Entry 6HV3 (X-ray diffraction, 2.70 A resolution); this record covers chains E and F of the 28 polymer chains in the assembly.

[Chain E]
Protein: Proteasome subunit alpha type-6
Source organism: Saccharomyces cerevisiae (strain ATCC 204508 / S288c)
Notes: EC 3.4.25.1
UniProt: P40302 (PSA6_YEAST); residues 0-233 here correspond to UniProt positions 1-234 (UniProt number = residue number + 1)
Sequence (234 residues; numbered 0 to 233; the number before each row is that of its first residue; numbering starts at 0):
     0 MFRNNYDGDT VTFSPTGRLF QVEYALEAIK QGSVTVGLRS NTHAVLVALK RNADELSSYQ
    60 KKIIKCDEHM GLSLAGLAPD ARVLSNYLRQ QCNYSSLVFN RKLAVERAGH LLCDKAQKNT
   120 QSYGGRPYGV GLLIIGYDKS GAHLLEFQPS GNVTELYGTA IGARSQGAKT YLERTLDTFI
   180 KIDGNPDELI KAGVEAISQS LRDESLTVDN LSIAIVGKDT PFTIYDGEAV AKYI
Not modelled in the structure: 0-2

[Chain F]
Protein: Probable proteasome subunit alpha type-7
Source organism: Saccharomyces cerevisiae (strain ATCC 204508 / S288c)
Notes: EC 3.4.25.1
UniProt: P21242 (PSA7_YEAST); residues -3 to 284 here correspond to UniProt positions 1-288 (UniProt number = residue number + 4)
Sequence (288 residues; each row starts with the number of its first residue; numbers below 1 keep their minus sign (Met-3 is residue -3)):
    -3 MTSIGTGYDL SNSVFSPDGR NFQVEYAVKA VENGTTSIGI KCNDGVVFAV EKLITSKLLV
    57 PQKNVKIQVV DRHIGCVYSG LIPDGRHLVN RGREEAASFK KLYKTPIPIP AFADRLGQYV
   117 QAHTLYNSVR PFGVSTIFGG VDKNGAHLYM LEPSGSYWGY KGAATGKGRQ SAKAELEKLV
   177 DHHPEGLSAR EAVKQAAKII YLAHEDNKEK DFELEISWCS LSETNGLHKF VKGDLLQEAI
   237 DFAQKEINGD DDEDEDDSDN VMSSDDENAP VATNANATTD QEGDIHLE
Not modelled in the structure: -3 to 1, 245-284

[Interface between chain E and chain F]
Pairs across the interface (60):
  Asn4(E) - Leu6(F)
  Tyr5(E) - Asp5(F)  hydrogen bond
  Tyr5(E) - Leu6(F)  hydrophobic
  Val10(E) - Ser124(F)
  Val10(E) - Val125(F)
  Val10(E) - Arg126(F)
  Thr11(E) - Leu6(F)
  Thr11(E) - Gln19(F)
  Phe12(E) - Gln19(F)
  Phe12(E) - Tyr22(F)  hydrophobic
  Phe12(E) - Ala23(F)  hydrophobic
  Phe12(E) - Arg126(F)
  Phe12(E) - Pro127(F)
  Ser13(E) - Tyr22(F)
  Pro14(E) - Tyr22(F)  hydrophobic
  Pro14(E) - Lys25(F)
  Thr15(E) - Lys25(F)
  Gly16(E) - Tyr22(F)
  Gly16(E) - Lys25(F)
  Gly16(E) - Ala26(F)
  Leu18(E) - Leu77(F)  hydrophobic
  Leu18(E) - Arg126(F)
  His109(E) - Arg82(F)
  Cys112(E) - Arg82(F)
  Asp113(E) - Arg82(F)  salt bridge
  Asp113(E) - Asn86(F)
  Gln116(E) - Pro79(F)
  Gln116(E) - Asp80(F)
  Gln116(E) - His83(F)  hydrogen bond
  Thr119(E) - Arg126(F)  hydrogen bond (backbone-side chain)
  Gln120(E) - His83(F)
  Gln120(E) - His119(F)
  Gln120(E) - Val125(F)
  Gln120(E) - Arg126(F)  hydrogen bond (backbone-backbone)
  Gln120(E) - Phe128(F)
  Ser121(E) - Ser124(F)
  Tyr122(E) - Ser124(F)  hydrogen bond (backbone-backbone)
  Ser149(E) - Pro79(F)
  Gly150(E) - Pro79(F)
  Asn151(E) - Ile78(F)
  Asn151(E) - Pro79(F)
  Thr153(E) - Leu55(F)
  Thr153(E) - Asn60(F)
  Glu154(E) - Val56(F)  hydrogen bond (backbone-backbone)
  Glu154(E) - Lys59(F)
  Glu154(E) - Asn60(F)  hydrogen bond (backbone-side chain)
  Leu155(E) - Leu54(F)
  Leu155(E) - Leu55(F)
  Leu155(E) - Val56(F)
  Tyr156(E) - Leu54(F)  hydrogen bond (backbone-backbone)
  Tyr156(E) - Leu55(F)
  Tyr156(E) - Val56(F)
  Tyr156(E) - Pro57(F)
  Gly157(E) - Leu54(F)
  Lys168(E) - Leu54(F)
  Leu171(E) - Leu54(F)
  Glu172(E) - Ser52(F)  hydrogen bond
  Glu172(E) - Lys53(F)
  Glu172(E) - Leu54(F)
  Leu175(E) - Lys53(F)
Also at the interface, not in a pair above, chain E (35 interface residues in all): Thr9, Arg38, Glu105, Val152, Phe178
Also at the interface, not in a pair above, chain F (30 interface residues in all): Asn123, Gly129

[Overview]
35 residues of chain E and 30 residues of chain F are in contact, with 9 hydrogen bonds and 1 salt bridge.
Among the polar pairs are Asp113(E)-Arg82(F), Tyr5(E)-Asp5(F) and Gln116(E)-His83(F).
Chain E is Proteasome subunit alpha type-6 and chain F is Probable proteasome subunit alpha type-7, both from
Saccharomyces cerevisiae (strain ATCC 204508 / S288c); the structure, Yeast 20S proteasome with human beta2i
(1-53), was determined by X-ray diffraction together with 6HTB, 6HTC, 6HTD, 6HTP, 6HTR, 6HUB and 30 further
entries from the same study.
